Entry 6Q0D (X-ray diffraction, 2.05 A resolution); this record covers chains A and D of the 4 polymer chains in the assembly.

# Chain A (and D)
Protein: L-lactate dehydrogenase A chain
From: Homo sapiens
Notes: EC 1.1.1.27; chain D of this document is another copy of the same molecule, construct and numbering; everything in this record applies to it too
UniProt: P00338 (LDHA_HUMAN); residues 0-331 here correspond to UniProt positions 1-332 (UniProt number = residue number + 1)
Chain sequence (332 residues; numbered 0 to 331; the number before each row is that of its first residue; numbering starts at 0):
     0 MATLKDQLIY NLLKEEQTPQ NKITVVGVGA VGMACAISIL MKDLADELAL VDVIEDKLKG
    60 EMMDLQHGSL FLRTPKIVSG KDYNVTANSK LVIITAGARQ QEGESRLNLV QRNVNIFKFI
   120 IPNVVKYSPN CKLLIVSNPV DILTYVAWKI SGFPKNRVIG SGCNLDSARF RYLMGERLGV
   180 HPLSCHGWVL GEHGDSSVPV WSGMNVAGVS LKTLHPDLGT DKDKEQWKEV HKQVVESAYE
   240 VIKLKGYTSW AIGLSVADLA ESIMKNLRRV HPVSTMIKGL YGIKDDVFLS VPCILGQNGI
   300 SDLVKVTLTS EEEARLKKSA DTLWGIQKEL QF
Unresolved in the structure: 0
Ligand contacts:
  - NADH (NAI; 1,4-dihydronicotinamide adenine dinucleotide): Val25, Gly26, Val27, Gly28, Ala29, Val30, Gly31, Asp51, Val52, Ile53, Tyr82, Thr94, Ala95, Gly96, Arg98, Ile115, Phe118, Ile119, Val135, Ser136, Asn137, Val139, Ser160, Gly161, Leu164, His192, Tyr246, Thr247, Ile251
  - P8M (2-{3-[3-(cyclopentylethynyl)-4-fluorophenyl]-5-(cyclopropylmethyl)-4-[(3-fluoro-4-sulfamoylphenyl)methyl]-1H-pyrazol-1-yl}-1,3-thiazole-4-carboxylic acid): Arg105, Leu106, Leu108, Val109, Asn137, Pro138, Val139, Asp140, Ile141, Leu164, Arg168, Glu191, His192, Gly193, Asp194, Val234, Ala237, Tyr238, Ile241, Thr247, Leu322, Ile325
Swiss-Prot annotation at these positions:
  - active site: His192 (Proton acceptor)
  - binding site (NAD(+)): Arg98, Asn137
  - binding site (substrate): Arg105, Asn137, Arg168, Thr247
  - modified residue: Ala1 (N-acetylalanine), Lys4 (N6-acetyllysine), Tyr9 (Phosphotyrosine), Lys13 (N6-acetyllysine), Thr17 (Phosphothreonine), Lys56 (N6-acetyllysine), Lys80 (N6-acetyllysine), Lys117 (N6-acetyllysine), Lys125 (N6-acetyllysine), Lys223 (N6-acetyllysine), Lys231 (N6-acetyllysine), Tyr238 (Phosphotyrosine), Lys242 (N6-acetyllysine), Thr308 (Phosphothreonine), Ser309 (Phosphoserine), Lys317 (N6-acetyllysine), Thr321 (Phosphothreonine)
  - cross-link: Lys56 (Glycyl lysine isopeptide (Lys-Gly) (interchain with G-Cter in SUMO2))
What the authors report for this chain:
  - binding site for P8M: Asp140, Ile141, Arg168, Glu191, Tyr238, Thr247

# Chain A / chain D interface
Residue-residue contacts - 56 pairs, chain A then chain D:
  Asp5(A) - Lys304(D)  hydrogen bond (backbone-side chain)
  Gln6(A) - Lys304(D)
  Leu7(A) - Val303(D)
  Leu7(A) - Lys304(D)  hydrogen bond (backbone-backbone)
  Ile8(A) - Asp301(D)
  Ile8(A) - Leu302(D)
  Tyr9(A) - Leu279(D)  hydrophobic
  Tyr9(A) - Asp301(D)
  Tyr9(A) - Leu302(D)  hydrogen bond (backbone-backbone)
  Asn10(A) - Ser300(D)  hydrogen bond (side chain-backbone)
  Asn10(A) - Asp301(D)  hydrogen bond
  Leu11(A) - Ile299(D)
  Leu11(A) - Ser300(D)  hydrogen bond (backbone-backbone)
  Leu11(A) - Asp301(D)
  Leu12(A) - Asn155(D)
  Leu12(A) - Asn297(D)
  Leu12(A) - Ser300(D)  hydrogen bond (backbone-backbone)
  Glu14(A) - Asn297(D)
  Thr17(A) - Gln296(D)  hydrogen bond (backbone-side chain)
  Gln19(A) - Gln296(D)
  Asn20(A) - Asn20(D)  hydrogen bond
  Asp42(A) - Lys264(D)
  Asp45(A) - Lys264(D)
  Arg72(A) - Glu260(D)  salt bridge
  Arg72(A) - Leu266(D)
  Pro74(A) - Lys264(D)
  Pro74(A) - Asn265(D)
  Lys89(A) - Gln19(D)
  Asn155(A) - Leu12(D)
  Glu260(A) - Arg72(D)  salt bridge
  Lys264(A) - Asp42(D)
  Lys264(A) - Arg72(D)
  Lys264(A) - Pro74(D)
  Asn265(A) - Pro74(D)
  Leu266(A) - Arg72(D)
  Leu266(A) - Pro74(D)  hydrophobic
  Gln296(A) - Gln16(D)
  Gln296(A) - Thr17(D)
  Asn297(A) - Leu12(D)
  Ile299(A) - Leu11(D)
  Ile299(A) - Leu12(D)
  Ser300(A) - Asn10(D)
  Ser300(A) - Leu11(D)  hydrogen bond (backbone-backbone)
  Ser300(A) - Leu12(D)  hydrogen bond (backbone-backbone)
  Asp301(A) - Ile8(D)
  Asp301(A) - Tyr9(D)
  Asp301(A) - Asn10(D)  hydrogen bond
  Asp301(A) - Leu11(D)
  Leu302(A) - Ile8(D)
  Leu302(A) - Tyr9(D)  hydrogen bond (backbone-backbone)
  Leu302(A) - Leu11(D)  hydrophobic
  Val303(A) - Leu7(D)
  Lys304(A) - Asp5(D)  hydrogen bond (side chain-backbone)
  Lys304(A) - Gln6(D)
  Lys304(A) - Leu7(D)  hydrogen bond (backbone-backbone)
  Lys304(A) - Tyr9(D)
Interface residues without a listed pair, chain A (31 interface residues in all): Gln16
Interface residues without a listed pair, chain D (33 interface residues in all): Glu14, Asp45, Arg268, Ile293

# Overview
The interface between chain A and chain D involves 31 residues on one side and 33 on the other; the contacts
include 15 hydrogen bonds and 2 salt bridges. Polar contacts include Arg72(A)-Glu260(D), Asp5(A)-Lys304(D) and
Asn10(A)-Ser300(D). The paper reports a binding site for P8M at Asp140(A), Ile141(A) and Arg168(A) among
others.
Chain A and chain D are both L-lactate dehydrogenase A chain (Homo sapiens); the structure, Crystal structure
of ldha in complex with compound ncgc00384414-01 at 2.05 A resolution, was determined by X-ray diffraction
together with 6Q13 from the same study.
